PDB entry 4QZC | X-ray diffraction, 2.75 A resolution | chains A and D of the 4 polymer chains in the assembly

== Chain A ==
Molecule: DNA nucleotidylexotransferase
Organism: Mus musculus
Notes: EC 2.7.7.31
UniProt: P09838 (TDT_MOUSE); the construct lacks a stretch of the UniProt sequence, so the offset changes along the chain: 132-482 = UniProt 132-482; 483-510 = UniProt 503-530
Amino-acid sequence (400 residues; each row starts with the number of its first residue):
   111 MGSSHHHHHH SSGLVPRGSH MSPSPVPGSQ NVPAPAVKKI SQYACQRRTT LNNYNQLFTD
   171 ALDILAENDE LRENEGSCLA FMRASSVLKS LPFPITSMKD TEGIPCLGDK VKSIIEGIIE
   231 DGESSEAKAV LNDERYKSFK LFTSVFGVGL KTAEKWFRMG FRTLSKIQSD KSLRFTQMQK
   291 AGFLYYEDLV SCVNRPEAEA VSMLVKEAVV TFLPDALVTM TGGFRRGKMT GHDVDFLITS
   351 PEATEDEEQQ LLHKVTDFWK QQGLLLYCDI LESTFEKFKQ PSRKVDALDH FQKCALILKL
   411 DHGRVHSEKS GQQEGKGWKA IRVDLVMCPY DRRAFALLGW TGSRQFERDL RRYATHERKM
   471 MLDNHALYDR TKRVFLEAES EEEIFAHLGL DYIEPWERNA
Disordered / not traced: 111-145, 389-395, 397, 417-422
Construct notes: expression tag (111-131); engineered mutation Ala405 (Phe in P09838)
UniProt features mapped onto this chain:
  - region: Val258 to Thr262 (Involved in DNA binding)
  - binding site (a 2'-deoxyribonucleoside 5'-triphosphate): Gly333 to Lys338, His342 to Asp345, Gly449, Trp450
  - binding site (Mg(2+)): Asp343, Asp345, Asp434
  - modified residue: Ser134 (Phosphoserine)
Metal / ion sites: Na+: Val255, Val258 (shared with 1 residue of chain U); Mg2+ site 1: Asp343, Asp345 (together with 2',3'-dideoxycytidine 5'-triphosphate); Mg2+ site 2: Asp345, Asp434 (together with 2',3'-dideoxycytidine 5'-triphosphate) (shared with 1 residue of chain U)
Ligand contacts: 2',3'-dideoxycytidine 5'-triphosphate (DCT): Gly332, Gly333, Arg336, Lys338, Gly341, His342, Asp343, Asp345, Gly449, Trp450, Thr451, Gly452, Ser453, Arg454, Glu457, Arg461
What the authors report for this chain:
  - conformationally variable residues (order/disorder transition): Leu398, Asp399, Lys403
  - mutagenesis - L398A, F405A: decreased catalytic activity
  - mutagenesis - F401A: abolished catalytic activity on in trans
  - mutagenesis - R461A: abolished catalytic activity

== Chain D ==
Molecule: 6-nt DNA strand
Sequence (6 nucleotides; each row starts with the number of its first residue):
     1 AAAAAC

== Interface between chain A and chain D ==
Pairs across the interface - 12 pairs, chain A then chain D:
  Gln152(A) with DA4(D), phosphate contact
  Gly186(A) with DA1(D), base contact
  Ser187(A) with DA1(D), sugar contact
  Ala190(A) with DA1(D), sugar contact
  Pro215(A) with DA3(D), phosphate contact
  Cys216(A) with DA3(D), hydrogen bond to the phosphate
  Leu217(A) with DA3(D), phosphate contact
  Gly218(A) with DA2(D), hydrogen bond to the phosphate
  Asp219(A) with DA2(D), phosphate contact
  Lys220(A) with DA1(D), sugar contact; DA2(D), hydrogen bond to the phosphate
  Val221(A) with DA2(D), hydrogen bond to the phosphate
Other interface residues (no listed pair), chain A (12 interface residues in all): Phe191

== Overview ==
Chain A and chain D form an interface of 12 and 4 residues respectively, with 4 hydrogen bonds. Among the
polar pairs are Cys216(A)-DA3(D), Gly218(A)-DA2(D) and Lys220(A)-DA2(D). The paper reports that L398A and
F405A of chain A reduce catalytic activity; conformational variability at Leu398(A), Asp399(A) and Lys403(A);
4 substitutions were tested in all.
Here chain A is DNA nucleotidylexotransferase (Mus musculus) and chain D is a 6-nt DNA strand. Entry 4QZC
(Mouse Tdt, F405A mutant, in complex with a DSB substrate, C-G base pair) was determined by X-ray diffraction
together with 4QZ8, 4QZ9, 4QZA, 4QZB, 4QZD, 4QZE and 4 further entries from the same study.
